6F29 - chain A; structure by X-ray diffraction, 2.60 A resolution.

Chain A:
Protein: Glutamate receptor ionotropic, kainate 3
Organism: Rattus norvegicus
Reference sequence: P42264 (GRIK3_RAT), isoform P42264-2; the construct has insertions or renumbered stretches relative to UniProt, so the offset changes along the chain: 4-118 = UniProt 432-546; 121-258 = UniProt 669-806
Sequence (258 residues; each row starts with the number of its first residue):
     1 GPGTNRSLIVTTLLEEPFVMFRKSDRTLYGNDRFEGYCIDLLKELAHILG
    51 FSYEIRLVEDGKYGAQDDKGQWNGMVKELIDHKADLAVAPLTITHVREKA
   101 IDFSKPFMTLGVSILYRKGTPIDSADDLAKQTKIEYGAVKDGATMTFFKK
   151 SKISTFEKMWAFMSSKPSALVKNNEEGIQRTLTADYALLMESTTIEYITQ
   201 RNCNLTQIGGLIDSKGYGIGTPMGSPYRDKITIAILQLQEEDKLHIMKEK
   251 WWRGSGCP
Not modelled in the structure: 1-4
Sequence notes: cloning artifact (1-3); linker (119-120)
UniProt features mapped onto this chain:
  - binding site (L-glutamate): Pro90, Thr92, Arg97, Ala143, Thr144, Glu191
  - glycosylation (N-linked (GlcNAc...) asparagine): Asn5, Asn204
Cystine bridges: Cys203-Cys257
Metal / ion sites: K+ site 1: Asn5, Ser52; K+ site 2: Ser24, Arg26
Ligand contacts: CGW ((2S)-2-azanyl-3-[2,4-bis(oxidanylidene)-5,7-dihydrothieno[3,4-d]pyrimidin-1-yl]propanoic acid): Glu15, Phe18, Tyr63, Pro90, Leu91, Thr92, Arg97, Val139, Gly142, Ala143, Thr144, Asn174, Met190, Glu191, Thr194, Tyr217

In short:
Bound to chain A: compound CGW. Asn5 and Ser52 coordinate K+ site 1. Ser24 and Arg26 form the K+ site 2.
UniProt lists 6 L-glutamate-binding residues.
Chain A is Glutamate receptor ionotropic, kainate 3 (Rattus norvegicus); the structure, Crystal structure of
the kainate receptor GluK3 ligand binding domain in complex with
(S)-1-[2-Amino-2-carboxyethyl]-5,7-dihydrothieno[3,4-d]pyrimidin-2,4(1H,3H)-dione at resolution ..., was
determined by X-ray diffraction together with 6F28 from the same study.
